Entry 5ZIS (X-ray diffraction, 3.10 A resolution); this record covers chains A and B of the 4 polymer chains in the assembly.

# Chain A (and B)
Name: Bifunctional cytochrome P450/NADPH--P450 reductase
Organism: Bacillus megaterium (strain ATCC 14581 / DSM 32 / JCM 2506 / NBRC 15308 / NCIMB 9376 / NCTC 10342 / VKM B-512)
Notes: EC 1.14.14.1, 1.6.2.4; chain B of this document is another copy of the same molecule, construct and numbering; everything in this record applies to it too
UniProt: P14779 (CPXB_BACMB); residues 1-455 here correspond to UniProt positions 2-456 (UniProt number = residue number + 1)
Sequence (455 residues; numbered 1 to 455; the number before each row is that of its first residue):
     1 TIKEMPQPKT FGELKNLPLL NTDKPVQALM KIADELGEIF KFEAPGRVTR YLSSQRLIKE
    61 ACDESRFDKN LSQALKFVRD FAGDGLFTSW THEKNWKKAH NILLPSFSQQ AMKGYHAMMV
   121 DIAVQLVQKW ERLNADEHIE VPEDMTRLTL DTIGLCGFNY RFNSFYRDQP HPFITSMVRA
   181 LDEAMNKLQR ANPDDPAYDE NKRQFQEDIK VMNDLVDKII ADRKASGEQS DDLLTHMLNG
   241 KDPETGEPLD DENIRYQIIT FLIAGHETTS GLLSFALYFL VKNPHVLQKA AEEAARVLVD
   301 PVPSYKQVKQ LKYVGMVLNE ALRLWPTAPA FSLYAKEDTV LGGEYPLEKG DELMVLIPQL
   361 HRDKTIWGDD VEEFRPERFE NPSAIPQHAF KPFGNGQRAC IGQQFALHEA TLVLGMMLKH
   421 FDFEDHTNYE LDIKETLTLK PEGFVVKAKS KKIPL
Not modelled in the structure: 1-3 (chain B: 1-5, 455)
Metal / ion sites: manganese protoporphyrin IX Mn near Cys-400 (its only coordinating residue here)
Small-molecule neighbours: manganese protoporphyrin IX (MNH): Lys-69, Leu-75, Leu-86, Phe-87, Trp-96, His-100, Phe-107, Ile-153, Phe-261, Ala-264, Gly-265, Thr-268, Thr-269, Leu-272, Leu-322, Thr-327, Ala-328, Phe-331, Ser-332, Pro-392, Phe-393, Gly-394, Gln-397, Arg-398, Ala-399, Cys-400, Ile-401, Gly-402, Phe-405, Ala-406
UniProt features mapped onto this chain:
  - binding site ((9Z)-hexadecenoate): Tyr-51
  - binding site (heme): Cys-400
  - site: Thr-268 (Important for catalytic activity)
What the authors report for this chain:
  - manganese protoporphyrin IX coordination: Cys-400

# How chain A and chain B interact
Residue-residue contacts - 38 pairs, chain A then chain B:
  Asp-121(A) / Arg-132(B)  salt bridge
  Gln-125(A) / Arg-132(B)
  Gln-128(A) / Tyr-166(B)
  Lys-129(A) / Tyr-166(B)  hydrogen bond (backbone-side chain)
  Arg-132(A) / Asp-121(B)  salt bridge
  Arg-132(A) / Gln-125(B)  hydrogen bond
  Arg-132(A) / Arg-161(B)
  Arg-132(A) / Asn-163(B)  hydrogen bond (backbone-side chain)
  Arg-132(A) / Tyr-166(B)  hydrogen bond
  Leu-133(A) / Asn-163(B)
  Asn-134(A) / Tyr-160(B)
  Asn-134(A) / Arg-161(B)  hydrogen bond (side chain-backbone)
  Asn-134(A) / Asp-222(B)
  Asp-136(A) / Lys-218(B)  salt bridge
  Asp-136(A) / Asp-222(B)
  Tyr-160(A) / Asn-134(B)
  Tyr-160(A) / Glu-137(B)
  Arg-161(A) / Arg-132(B)
  Arg-161(A) / Glu-137(B)
  Asn-163(A) / Arg-132(B)  hydrogen bond (side chain-backbone)
  Asn-163(A) / Glu-137(B)  hydrogen bond
  Phe-165(A) / Tyr-166(B)
  Tyr-166(A) / Gln-125(B)
  Tyr-166(A) / Gln-128(B)
  Tyr-166(A) / Lys-129(B)
  Tyr-166(A) / Arg-132(B)
  Tyr-166(A) / Phe-165(B)
  Tyr-166(A) / Tyr-166(B)
  Tyr-166(A) / Arg-167(B)  hydrogen bond (backbone-backbone)
  Tyr-166(A) / Asp-168(B)  hydrogen bond (backbone-backbone)
  Arg-167(A) / Tyr-166(B)
  Arg-167(A) / Asp-168(B)
  Asp-168(A) / Tyr-166(B)
  Asp-168(A) / Arg-167(B)  salt bridge
  Asp-168(A) / Asp-168(B)  hydrogen bond (backbone-side chain)
  Lys-218(A) / Asp-136(B)
  Asp-222(A) / Asn-134(B)  hydrogen bond
  Asp-222(A) / Ala-135(B)  hydrogen bond (side chain-backbone)
Interface residues without a listed pair, chain A (18 interface residues in all): Glu-137
Interface residues without a listed pair, chain B (20 interface residues in all): Glu-131, Gln-169

# In short
18 residues of chain A and 20 residues of chain B are in contact; the contacts include 12 hydrogen bonds and 4
salt bridges. Among the polar pairs are Asp-121(A)/Arg-132(B), Asp-136(A)/Lys-218(B) and
Asp-168(A)/Arg-167(B). Ligands of chain A: manganese protoporphyrin IX. From the paper: manganese
protoporphyrin IX coordination by Cys-400(A).
Chain A and chain B are both Bifunctional cytochrome P450/NADPH--P450 reductase (Bacillus megaterium (strain
ATCC 14581 / DSM 32 / JCM 2506 / NBRC 15308 / NCIMB 9376 / NCTC 10342 / VKM B-512)); the structure, Crystal
structure of Mn-ProtoporphyrinIX-reconstituted P450BM3, was determined by X-ray diffraction together with 5ZLH
from the same study.
